3MRG - chains A and B of the 3 polymer chains in the assembly; structure by X-ray diffraction, 1.30 A resolution.

== Chain A ==
Name: HLA class I histocompatibility antigen, A-2 alpha chain
From: Homo sapiens
Notes: fragment: HLA-A*0201 alpha chain, UNP resiude 25-300
UniProt: P01892 (1A02_HUMAN); residues 1-276 here correspond to UniProt positions 25-300 (UniProt number = residue number + 24)
Amino-acid sequence (293 residues; each row starts with the number of its first residue):
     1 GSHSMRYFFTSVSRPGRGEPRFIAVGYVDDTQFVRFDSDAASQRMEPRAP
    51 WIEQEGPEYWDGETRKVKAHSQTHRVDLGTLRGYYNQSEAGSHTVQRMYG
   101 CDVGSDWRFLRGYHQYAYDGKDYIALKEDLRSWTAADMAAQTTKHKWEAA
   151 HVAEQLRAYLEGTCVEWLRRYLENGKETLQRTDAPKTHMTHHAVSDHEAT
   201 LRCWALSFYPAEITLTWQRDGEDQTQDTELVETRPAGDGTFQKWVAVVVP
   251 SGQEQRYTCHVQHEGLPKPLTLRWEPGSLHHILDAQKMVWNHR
Disordered / not traced: 275-293
Construct notes: engineered mutation Val245 (Ala269 in P01892); expression tag (277-293)
Disulfides: Cys101-Cys164, Cys203-Cys259

== Chain B ==
Name: Beta-2-microglobulin
From: Homo sapiens
UniProt: P61769 (B2MG_HUMAN); residues 1-99 here correspond to UniProt positions 21-119 (UniProt number = residue number + 20)
Amino-acid sequence (100 residues; each row starts with the number of its first residue; numbering starts at 0):
     0 MIQRTPKIQVYSRHPAENGKSNFLNCYVSGFHPSDIEVDLLKNGERIEKV
    50 EHSDLSFSKDWSFYLLYYTEFTPTEKDEYACRVNHVTLSQPKIVKWDRDM
Construct notes: expression tag (0)
Disulfides: Cys25-Cys80

== Chain A / chain B interface ==
Contacting residue pairs (59):
  Phe8(A) with Ser55(B); Phe56(B)
  Phe9(A) with Phe56(B)
  Thr10(A) with Leu54(B); Phe56(B); Phe62(B)
  Val12(A) with Ser33(B)
  Ile23(A) with Leu54(B)
  Val25(A) with Asp53(B); Leu54(B); Ser55(B)
  Tyr27(A) with Ser55(B); Tyr63(B), hydrogen bond
  Gln32(A) with Asp53(B), hydrogen bond
  Arg35(A) with Asp53(B), salt bridge
  His93(A) with Met0(B)
  Gln96(A) with His31(B), hydrogen bond; Phe56(B); Trp60(B), hydrogen bond (side chain-backbone); Phe62(B)
  Arg97(A) with Phe56(B)
  Met98(A) with Phe56(B), hydrophobic; Lys58(B)
  Gln115(A) with Lys58(B); Trp60(B)
  Tyr116(A) with Trp60(B)
  Ala117(A) with Trp60(B)
  Asp119(A) with Met0(B); Ile1(B); His31(B)
  Gly120(A) with Ile1(B); Arg3(B), hydrogen bond (backbone-side chain); His31(B); Trp60(B)
  Lys121(A) with Ile1(B)
  Asp122(A) with Trp60(B), hydrogen bond
  Thr190(A) with Met99(B), hydrogen bond (side chain-backbone)
  His192(A) with Asp98(B), hydrogen bond (side chain-backbone); Met99(B)
  Arg202(A) with Met99(B), hydrogen bond (side chain-backbone)
  Trp204(A) with Met99(B), hydrogen bond (side chain-backbone)
  Glu232(A) with Gln8(B), hydrogen bond (backbone-side chain); Tyr26(B); Ser28(B), hydrogen bond
  Arg234(A) with Gln8(B), hydrogen bond; Tyr10(B); Tyr26(B)
  Pro235(A) with Tyr10(B), hydrogen bond (backbone-side chain); Tyr26(B)
  Ala236(A) with Arg12(B); Asn24(B), hydrogen bond (backbone-side chain)
  Gly237(A) with Arg12(B); Leu65(B)
  Asp238(A) with Arg12(B); His13(B)
  Gln242(A) with Tyr10(B); Ser11(B); Arg12(B), hydrogen bond (side chain-backbone)
  Trp244(A) with Met99(B), hydrogen bond
Other interface residues (no listed pair), chain A (37 interface residues in all): Arg48, Thr94, Tyr113, Val231, Thr233
Other interface residues (no listed pair), chain B (25 interface residues in all): Lys6

== Overview ==
37 residues of chain A and 25 residues of chain B are in contact; the contacts include 17 hydrogen bonds and 1
salt bridge. Among the polar pairs are Arg35(A)-Asp53(B), Tyr27(A)-Tyr63(B) and Gln32(A)-Asp53(B).
Here chain A is HLA class I histocompatibility antigen, A-2 alpha chain and chain B is Beta-2-microglobulin,
both from Homo sapiens. Entry 3MRG (Crystal Structure of MHC class I HLA-A2 molecule complexed with HCV
NS3-1073-1081 nonapeptide) was determined by X-ray diffraction together with 3MRC, 3MRD, 3MRE, 3MRH, 3MRL,
3MRO and 3MRR from the same study.
